1Z00 - chains A and B; structure by solution NMR.

# Chain A
Protein: DNA excision repair protein ERCC-1
Source organism: Homo sapiens
Notes: fragment: c-terminal domain
UniProt: P07992 (ERCC1_HUMAN); residue numbers follow UniProt; this construct covers 220-297
Chain sequence (89 residues; each row starts with the number of its first residue):
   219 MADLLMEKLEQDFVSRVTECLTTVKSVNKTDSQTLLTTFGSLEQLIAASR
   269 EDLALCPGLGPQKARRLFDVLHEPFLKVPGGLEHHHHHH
Unresolved in the structure: 303-307
Differences from the reference sequence: initiating methionine (219); expression tag (298-307)
UniProt features mapped onto this chain:
  - cross-link: K243 (Glycyl lysine isopeptide (Lys-Gly) (interchain with G-Cter in SUMO2))
  - natural variant: F231 (F231L: In COFS4)
  - mutagenesis: D221 (D221A: Impaired interaction with ERCC4), L223 (L223A: Impaired interaction with ERCC4), M224 (M224A: Impaired interaction with ERCC4), E225 (E225A: Impaired interaction with ERCC4), L227 (L227A: Impaired interaction with ERCC4), E228 (E228A: Impaired interaction with ERCC4)

# Chain B
Protein: DNA repair endonuclease XPF
Source organism: Homo sapiens
Notes: EC 3.1.-.-; fragment: c-terminal domain
UniProt: Q92889 (ERCC4_HUMAN); residue numbers follow UniProt; this construct covers 823-905
Chain sequence (84 residues; row label = number of the first residue in the row):
   822 MDSETLPESEKYNPGPQDFLLKMPGVNAKNCRSLMHHVKNIAELAALSQD
   872 ELTSILGNAANAKQLYDFIHTSFAEVVSKGKGKK
Differences from the reference sequence: initiating methionine (822)

# Chain A / chain B interface
Pairs across the interface (70):
  M219(A) with Q885(B)
  A220(A) with Q885(B)
  D221(A) with K884(B)
  E225(A) with K902(B)
  E228(A) with V897(B); K902(B)
  F231(A) with F889(B); T892(B); S893(B); F894(B)
  V232(A) with F894(B)
  R234(A) with K843(B); M844(B); F889(B)
  V235(A) with F894(B)
  E237(A) with K843(B)
  C238(A) with F840(B); K843(B)
  T241(A) with D839(B); F840(B); K843(B)
  L254(A) with F894(B); A895(B)
  G258(A) with S893(B); F894(B); A895(B)
  S259(A) with I890(B); T892(B); S893(B); F894(B)
  L260(A) with F840(B); F889(B); I890(B); F894(B)
  E261(A) with I890(B); H891(B)
  I264(A) with A863(B); A866(B)
  V288(A) with G836(B); P837(B); I862(B)
  L289(A) with F840(B); N861(B); I862(B); A863(B)
  H290(A) with N861(B); I862(B)
  E291(A) with N834(B); P837(B); N861(B)
  P292(A) with N834(B); P837(B); K860(B); N861(B)
  F293(A) with Y833(B); N834(B); P837(B); Q838(B); L841(B); M856(B); V859(B); K860(B); N861(B); I862(B)
  L294(A) with Y833(B); M856(B)
  K295(A) with K832(B); N834(B)
  L300(A) with K860(B)
  E301(A) with K860(B)
Other interface residues (no listed pair), chain A (32 interface residues in all): M224, L239, Q262, L285
Other interface residues (no listed pair), chain B (32 interface residues in all): H857, D888, V898
The authors on this interface:
  - specific contacts: R234(A)-K843(B) (hydrogen bond), E237(A)-K843(B), I264(A)-A863(B) (hydrophobic contact), I264(A)-A866(B) (hydrophobic contact), F293(A)-P837(B) (hydrophobic contact), F293(A)-Q838(B) (hydrophobic contact), F293(A)-L841(B) (hydrophobic contact), F293(A)-M856(B) (hydrophobic contact), F293(A)-N861(B) (hydrophobic contact), F293(A)-I862(B) (hydrophobic contact), L294(A)-Y833(B), Y833(B)-F293(A), F840(B)-C238(A), F840(B)-T241(A), F840(B)-L260(A), F840(B)-L289(A), K843(B)-C238(A), K843(B)-T241(A), F894(B)-F231(A), F894(B)-V232(A), F894(B)-V235(A), F894(B)-L254(A)
  - interface residues, chain A: V288(A), L289(A), L294(A)
  - interface residues, chain B: Y833(B), F889(B)

# Summary
Chain A and chain B each contribute 32 residues to their interface. The paper describes a hydrogen bond
between R234(A) and K843(B); contacts between E237(A) and K843(B), L294(A) and Y833(B) and Y833(B) and F293(A)
among others; hydrophobic contacts between I264(A) and A863(B), I264(A) and A866(B) and F293(A) and P837(B)
among others. The paper reports interface residues V288(A), L289(A) and Y833(B) among others.
Chain A is DNA excision repair protein ERCC-1 and chain B is DNA repair endonuclease XPF, both from Homo
sapiens; the structure, Solution structure of the C-terminal domain of ERCC1 complexed with the C-terminal
domain of XPF, was determined by solution NMR.
